PDB entry 7KEW | electron microscopy, 4.16 A resolution (low resolution: residue-level contacts below are approximate; hydrogen-bond / salt-bridge calls are withheld) | chains D and E of the 12 polymer chains in the assembly

[Chain D (and E)]
Name: Envelope glycoprotein 2
Organism: Bundibugyo ebolavirus
Notes: chain E of this document is another copy of the same molecule, construct and numbering; everything in this record applies to it too
UniProtKB: B8XCN0 (B8XCN0_9MONO); numbering as in UniProt (aligned over 502-640)
Chain sequence (177 residues; numbered 502 to 678; the number before each row is that of its first residue):
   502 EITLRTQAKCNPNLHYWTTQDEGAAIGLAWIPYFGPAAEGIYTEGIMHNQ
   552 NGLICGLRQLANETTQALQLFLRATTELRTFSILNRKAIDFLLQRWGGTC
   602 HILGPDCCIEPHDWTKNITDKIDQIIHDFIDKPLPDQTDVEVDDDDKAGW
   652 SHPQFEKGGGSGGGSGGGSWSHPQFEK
Not modelled in the structure: 502-510, 525-530, 612-678
Disulfide bonds: Cys511-Cys556, Cys601-Cys608
Covalently attached groups: N-acetylglucosamine (NAG) linked to Asn563
Differences from the reference sequence: expression tag (641-678)

[Chain D / chain E interface]
Pairs across the interface (35; chain D residue first):
  Thr520(D) - Ala575(E)
  Asp522(D) - Leu571(E)
  Asp522(D) - Ala575(E)
  Gly524(D) - Leu571(E)
  Trp531(D) - Thr566(E)
  Trp531(D) - Gln567(E)
  Trp531(D) - Gln570(E)
  Trp531(D) - Arg574(E)
  Ile532(D) - Arg574(E)
  Pro533(D) - Gln570(E)
  Pro533(D) - Arg574(E)
  Ala538(D) - Arg574(E)
  Arg580(D) - Leu579(E)
  Phe582(D) - Thr577(E)
  Phe582(D) - Glu578(E)
  Asn586(D) - Arg587(E)
  Ala589(D) - Ile590(E)
  Phe592(D) - Gly599(E)
  Leu593(D) - Leu593(E)
  Leu593(D) - Leu594(E)
  Leu593(D) - Trp597(E)
  Arg596(D) - Trp597(E)
  Arg596(D) - Gly599(E)
  Trp597(D) - Trp597(E)
  Cys608(D) - Trp597(E)
  Cys609(D) - Gly599(E)
  Cys609(D) - Thr600(E)
  Cys609(D) - Cys601(E)
  Ile610(D) - Trp597(E)
  Ile610(D) - Cys601(E)
  Ile610(D) - Ile603(E)
  Glu611(D) - Cys601(E)
  Glu611(D) - His602(E)
  Glu611(D) - Ile603(E)
  Glu611(D) - Leu604(E)
Other interface residues (no listed pair), chain D (23 interface residues in all): Gly536, Pro537, Ile590, Ile603
Other interface residues (no listed pair), chain E (21 interface residues in all): Gly598

[Summary]
The interface between chain D and chain E involves 23 residues on one side and 21 on the other.
Both chains are Envelope glycoprotein 2 (Bundibugyo ebolavirus). Entry 7KEW (Bundibugyo virus GP (mucin
deleted) bound to antibody Fab BDBV-43) was determined by electron microscopy (same publication as 7KEJ, 7KF9
and 7KFG).
